Entry 7WT1 (X-ray diffraction, 1.85 A resolution); this record covers chains A and B.

[Chain A (and B)]
Molecule: Lactoylglutathione lyase
Organism: Homo sapiens
Notes: EC 4.4.1.5; chain B of this document is another copy of the same molecule, construct and numbering; everything in this record applies to it too
UniProtKB: Q04760 (LGUL_HUMAN); residues 0-183 here correspond to UniProt positions 1-184 (UniProt number = residue number + 1)
Chain sequence (192 residues; numbered 0 to 191; the number before each row is that of its first residue; numbering starts at 0):
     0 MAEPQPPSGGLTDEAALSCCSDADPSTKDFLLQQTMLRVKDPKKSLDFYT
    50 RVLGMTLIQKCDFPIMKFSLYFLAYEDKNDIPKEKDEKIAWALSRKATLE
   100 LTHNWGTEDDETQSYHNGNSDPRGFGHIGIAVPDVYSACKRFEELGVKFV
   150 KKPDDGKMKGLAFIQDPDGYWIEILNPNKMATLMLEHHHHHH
Unresolved in the structure: 0-7, 184-191
Differences from the reference sequence: expression tag (184-191)
Bound ions: Zn2+ site 1: Gln33, Glu99 (shared with His126(B), Glu172(B) of chain B); Zn2+ site 2: His126, Glu172 (shared with Gln33(B), Glu99(B) of chain B)
Swiss-Prot annotation at these positions:
  - active site: Glu172 (Proton donor/acceptor)
  - binding site (substrate): Gln33, Arg37, Asn103, Arg122, His126, Lys156, Met157
  - binding site (Zn(2+)): Gln33, Glu99, His126, Glu172
  - modified residue: Ala1 (N-acetylalanine), Lys87 (N6-succinyllysine), Thr106 (Phosphothreonine), Cys138 (S-glutathionyl cysteine), Lys147 (N6-acetyllysine)

[Interface between chain A and chain B]
Residue-residue contacts (166):
  Gly8(A) with Trp104(B)
  Gly9(A) with Trp104(B)
  Leu10(A) with Pro41(B), hydrophobic; Lys42(B); Lys59(B), hydrogen bond (backbone-side chain); Asp61(B); Tyr70(B)
  Thr11(A) with Lys59(B)
  Asp12(A) with Lys59(B), salt bridge
  Ala15(A) with Leu45(B); Lys59(B); Tyr70(B), hydrophobic
  Cys18(A) with Lys42(B); Leu45(B); Asp46(B), hydrogen bond (backbone-backbone); Thr49(B)
  Cys19(A) with Thr49(B); Leu56(B), hydrophobic
  Ser20(A) with Thr49(B), hydrogen bond (backbone-side chain); Arg50(B)
  Asp21(A) with Lys77(B), salt bridge
  Ala22(A) with Gly53(B)
  Asp23(A) with Arg140(B)
  Ser25(A) with Arg140(B), hydrogen bond
  Thr26(A) with Val51(B); Leu52(B); Gly53(B); Arg140(B)
  Asp28(A) with Ala130(B)
  Phe29(A) with Leu52(B); Tyr74(B); Ile129(B), hydrophobic; Ala130(B); Val131(B), hydrophobic; Pro132(B)
  Leu30(A) with Tyr74(B), hydrophobic; Gly128(B); Ile129(B); Ala130(B), hydrogen bond (backbone-backbone)
  Leu31(A) with Tyr74(B); Ala96(B); Thr97(B); Gly128(B); Ile129(B), hydrophobic
  Gln32(A) with Gly128(B), hydrogen bond (backbone-backbone); Ala130(B)
  Gln33(A) with His126(B), hydrogen bond; Ile127(B); Gly128(B), hydrogen bond (backbone-backbone); Glu172(B); Leu174(B)
  Thr34(A) with Thr34(B), hydrogen bond; His126(B)
  Met35(A) with Phe124(B); Gly125(B), hydrogen bond (backbone-backbone); His126(B), hydrogen bond (backbone-backbone)
  Leu36(A) with Gly123(B)
  Arg37(A) with Gly117(B), hydrogen bond (side chain-backbone); Asn118(B), hydrogen bond; Arg122(B); Gly123(B), hydrogen bond (side chain-backbone); Phe124(B), hydrogen bond (side chain-backbone); Gly125(B)
  Lys42(A) with Leu10(B); Cys18(B)
  Leu45(A) with Ala15(B); Cys18(B)
  Asp46(A) with Cys18(B), hydrogen bond (backbone-backbone)
  Thr49(A) with Cys18(B); Cys19(B); Ser20(B), hydrogen bond (side chain-backbone)
  Arg50(A) with Ser20(B)
  Val51(A) with Thr26(B)
  Leu52(A) with Thr26(B); Phe29(B)
  Gly53(A) with Ala22(B); Thr26(B)
  Leu56(A) with Cys19(B), hydrophobic
  Lys59(A) with Leu10(B), hydrogen bond (side chain-backbone); Thr11(B); Asp12(B), salt bridge; Ala15(B)
  Cys60(A) with Met183(B), hydrophobic
  Asp61(A) with Leu10(B); Asp12(B)
  Phe62(A) with Met157(B), hydrophobic
  Met65(A) with Met157(B), hydrophobic
  Tyr70(A) with Leu10(B); Ala15(B), hydrophobic
  Tyr74(A) with Phe29(B); Leu30(B), hydrophobic; Leu31(B)
  Lys77(A) with Asp21(B), salt bridge
  Ile88(A) with Ala180(B); Met183(B), hydrophobic
  Ala89(A) with Pro176(B)
  Leu92(A) with Leu174(B); Pro176(B); Met179(B), hydrophobic
  Ser93(A) with Pro176(B)
  Ala96(A) with Leu31(B); Ala96(B)
  Thr97(A) with Leu31(B)
  Glu99(A) with His126(B), salt bridge
  Trp104(A) with Gly8(B); Gly9(B)
  Tyr114(A) with Arg122(B)
  His115(A) with Pro121(B); Arg122(B), hydrogen bond (backbone-backbone); Gly123(B)
  Gly117(A) with Arg37(B), hydrogen bond (backbone-side chain)
  Asn118(A) with Arg37(B), hydrogen bond
  Pro121(A) with His115(B); Pro121(B)
  Arg122(A) with Arg37(B); Tyr114(B); His115(B), hydrogen bond (backbone-backbone)
  Gly123(A) with Arg37(B), hydrogen bond (backbone-side chain); His115(B); Tyr169(B), hydrogen bond (backbone-side chain)
  Phe124(A) with Met35(B); Arg37(B), hydrogen bond (backbone-side chain); Phe124(B), hydrophobic; Tyr169(B)
  Gly125(A) with Met35(B), hydrogen bond (backbone-backbone); Arg37(B)
  His126(A) with Gln33(B), hydrogen bond; Thr34(B); Met35(B), hydrogen bond (backbone-backbone); Glu99(B), salt bridge
  Ile127(A) with Gln33(B)
  Gly128(A) with Leu31(B); Gln32(B), hydrogen bond (backbone-backbone); Gln33(B), hydrogen bond (backbone-backbone)
  Ile129(A) with Phe29(B), hydrophobic; Leu30(B); Leu31(B), hydrophobic
  Ala130(A) with Asp28(B); Phe29(B); Leu30(B), hydrogen bond (backbone-backbone); Gln32(B); Leu92(B)
  Val131(A) with Phe29(B), hydrophobic
  Pro132(A) with Asp28(B); Phe29(B)
  Arg140(A) with Asp23(B), salt bridge; Ser25(B), hydrogen bond; Thr26(B)
  Met157(A) with Phe62(B), hydrophobic; Met65(B), hydrophobic
  Tyr169(A) with Gly123(B), hydrogen bond (side chain-backbone); Phe124(B)
  Glu172(A) with Gln33(B)
  Leu174(A) with Gln33(B); Leu92(B)
  Pro176(A) with Ala89(B); Leu92(B); Ser93(B)
  Asn177(A) with Ala89(B)
  Met179(A) with Ile88(B); Leu92(B), hydrophobic
  Ala180(A) with Asp85(B); Ile88(B)
  Met183(A) with Cys60(B), hydrophobic; Phe62(B), hydrophobic; Ile88(B), hydrophobic
Other interface residues (no listed pair), chain A (88 interface residues in all): Ala14, Leu16, Lys27, Pro41, Ser68, Glu75, Asp85, Lys95, Leu98, His102, Glu107, Ala137, Phe141
Other interface residues (no listed pair), chain B (84 interface residues in all): Leu16, Leu36, Glu75, Lys95, Leu98, His102, Ala137, Phe141, Asn177

[Overview]
The interface between chain A and chain B involves 88 residues on one side and 84 on the other; the contacts
include 33 hydrogen bonds and 7 salt bridges. Polar contacts include Asp12(A)-Lys59(B), Asp21(A)-Lys77(B) and
Glu99(A)-His126(B).
Chain A and chain B are both Lactoylglutathione lyase (Homo sapiens); the structure, human glyoxalase I (with
C-ter His tag) in inhibitor-free form, was determined by X-ray diffraction, deposited together with 7WSZ and
7WT2.
